6WDS - chains B and H of the 6 polymer chains in the assembly; structure by electron microscopy, 2.90 A resolution.

# Chain B
Protein: viral protein 2
Source organism: Enterovirus D68
UniProt: A0A0A7X639 (A0A0A7X639_9ENTO); residues 1-248 here correspond to UniProt positions 70-317 (UniProt number = residue number + 69)
Amino-acid sequence (248 residues; each row starts with the number of its first residue):
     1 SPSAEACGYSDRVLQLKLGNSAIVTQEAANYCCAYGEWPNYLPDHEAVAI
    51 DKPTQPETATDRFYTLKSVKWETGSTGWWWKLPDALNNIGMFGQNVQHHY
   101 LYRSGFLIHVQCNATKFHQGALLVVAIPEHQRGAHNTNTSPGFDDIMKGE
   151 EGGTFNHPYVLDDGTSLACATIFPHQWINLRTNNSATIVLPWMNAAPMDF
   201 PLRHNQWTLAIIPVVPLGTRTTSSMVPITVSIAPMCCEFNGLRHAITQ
Not modelled in the structure: 1-9, 248

# Chain H
Protein: EV68-159 heavy chain
Source organism: Homo sapiens
Amino-acid sequence (118 residues; row label = number of the first residue in the row):
     1 EVQLVESGGGLVKPGGLRLSCAASGFTFSTYIMTWVRQAPGRGLEWVSSI
    51 STSSVYTFYADSLKGRFTISRDNAKNSVYLQMNSLRADDTAVYYCAREEG
   101 FRAYNLYWGQGTLVTVSS
Not modelled in the structure: 1, 117-118

# Chain B / chain H interface
Pairs across the interface - 6 pairs, chain B then chain H:
  Thr73(B) - Ser54(H)
  Gly74(B) - Ser54(H)
  Ser75(B) - Val55(H)
  Thr76(B) - Val55(H)
  Pro216(B) - Ser53(H)
  Thr219(B) - Ala74(H)
Interface residues without a listed pair, chain B (8 interface residues in all): Tyr159, Arg220
Interface residues without a listed pair, chain H (6 interface residues in all): Tyr56, Arg71

# Overview
8 residues of chain B face 6 of chain H across their interface.
Here chain B is viral protein 2 (Enterovirus D68) and chain H is EV68-159 heavy chain (Homo sapiens). Entry
6WDS (Enterovirus D68 in complex with human monoclonal antibody EV68-159) was determined by electron
microscopy (same publication as 6WDT).
